2G81 - chains E and I; structure by X-ray diffraction, 1.55 A resolution.

Chain E:
Molecule: Cationic trypsin
From: Bos taurus
UniProt: P00760 (TRY1_BOVIN); the construct lacks a stretch of the UniProt sequence and is renumbered around it, so the offset changes along the chain: 16-34 = UniProt 21-39; 37-67 = UniProt 40-70; 69-125 = UniProt 71-127; 127-130 = UniProt 128-131; 5 more segments
Sequence (223 residues; numbered 16 to 245 plus 3 insertion-coded residues; 10 numbers in that range are skipped by the numbering (no residue carries them; nothing is unmodelled there); the number before each row is that of its first residue):
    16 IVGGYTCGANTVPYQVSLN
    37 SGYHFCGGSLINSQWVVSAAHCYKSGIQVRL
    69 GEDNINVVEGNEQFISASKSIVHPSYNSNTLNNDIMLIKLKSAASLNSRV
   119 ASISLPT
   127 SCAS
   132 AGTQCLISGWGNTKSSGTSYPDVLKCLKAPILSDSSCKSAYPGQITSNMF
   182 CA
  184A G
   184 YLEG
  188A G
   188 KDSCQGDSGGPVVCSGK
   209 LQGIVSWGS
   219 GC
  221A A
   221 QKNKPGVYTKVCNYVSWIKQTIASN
Cystine bridges: Cys22-Cys157, Cys42-Cys58, Cys128-Cys232, Cys136-Cys201, Cys168-Cys182, Cys191-Cys220
Ion coordination: Ca2+: Glu70, Asn72, Val75, Glu80

Chain I:
Molecule: Bowman-Birk type seed trypsin and chymotrypsin inhibitor
From: Vigna unguiculata
UniProt: P17734 (IBB_VIGUN); residues 1-83 here = UniProt positions 1-83
Sequence (83 residues; numbered 1 to 83; the number before each row is that of its first residue):
     1 SGHHEDSTDEASESSKPCCDRCECTKSIPPQCRCSDVRLNSCHSACKSCA
    51 CTFSIPAQCFCGDINDFCYKPCKSSHSDDDDWN
Disordered / not traced: 1-16, 73-83
UniProt features mapped onto this chain:
  - site: Lys26, Ser27 (Reactive bond for trypsin), Phe53, Ser54 (Reactive bond for chymotrypsin)
Cystine bridges: Cys18-Cys72, Cys19-Cys34, Cys22-Cys68, Cys24-Cys32, Cys42-Cys49, Cys46-Cys61, Cys51-Cys59

How chain E and chain I interact:
Contacting residue pairs (46):
  Tyr39(E) - Ile28(I)  hydrophobic
  Tyr39(E) - Pro29(I)
  Phe41(E) - Ser27(I)
  Phe41(E) - Ile28(I)  hydrogen bond (backbone-backbone)
  Cys42(E) - Ser27(I)
  His57(E) - Thr25(I)
  His57(E) - Lys26(I)
  His57(E) - Ser27(I)
  His57(E) - Gln31(I)
  Lys60(E) - Ile28(I)  hydrogen bond (side chain-backbone)
  Lys60(E) - Pro29(I)
  Ser96(E) - Arg33(I)  hydrogen bond (backbone-side chain)
  Asn97(E) - Arg33(I)  hydrogen bond (backbone-side chain)
  Leu99(E) - Thr25(I)
  Tyr151(E) - Ile28(I)
  Tyr172(E) - Glu23(I)
  Pro173(E) - Arg21(I)
  Gln175(E) - Glu23(I)
  Gln175(E) - Ser35(I)  hydrogen bond
  Asp189(E) - Lys26(I)  salt bridge
  Ser190(E) - Lys26(I)  hydrogen bond (backbone-side chain)
  Cys191(E) - Lys26(I)
  Gln192(E) - Cys24(I)
  Gln192(E) - Thr25(I)
  Gln192(E) - Lys26(I)
  Gln192(E) - Ser27(I)
  Gln192(E) - Ile28(I)
  Gln192(E) - Pro30(I)
  Gly193(E) - Lys26(I)  hydrogen bond (backbone-backbone)
  Gly193(E) - Ile28(I)
  Asp194(E) - Lys26(I)  hydrogen bond (backbone-backbone)
  Ser195(E) - Lys26(I)  hydrogen bond (backbone-backbone)
  Ser195(E) - Ser27(I)  hydrogen bond (side chain-backbone)
  Val213(E) - Lys26(I)
  Ser214(E) - Thr25(I)
  Ser214(E) - Lys26(I)  hydrogen bond (backbone-backbone)
  Trp215(E) - Glu23(I)
  Trp215(E) - Cys24(I)
  Trp215(E) - Thr25(I)
  Trp215(E) - Lys26(I)
  Gly216(E) - Glu23(I)
  Gly216(E) - Cys24(I)  hydrogen bond (backbone-backbone)
  Gly216(E) - Lys26(I)
  Ser217(E) - Cys22(I)  hydrogen bond (side chain-backbone)
  Gly219(E) - Lys26(I)
  Gly226(E) - Lys26(I)
Interface residues without a listed pair, chain E (28 interface residues in all): His40, Thr98

In short:
Chain E and chain I form an interface of 28 and 13 residues respectively; the contacts include 13 hydrogen
bonds and 1 salt bridge. Among the polar pairs are Asp189(E)-Lys26(I), Lys60(E)-Ile28(I) and
Ser96(E)-Arg33(I). Glu70(E), Asn72(E), Val75(E) and Glu80(E) form the Ca2+ site.
Chain E is Cationic trypsin (Bos taurus) and chain I is Bowman-Birk type seed trypsin and chymotrypsin
inhibitor (Vigna unguiculata); the structure, Crystal Structure of the Bowman-Birk Inhibitor from Vigna
unguiculata Seeds in Complex with Beta-trypsin at 1.55 ..., was determined by X-ray diffraction.
